Entry 3BXG (X-ray diffraction, 1.80 A resolution); this record covers chains A and B.

Chain A (and B):
Name: Central glycolytic gene regulator
Organism: Bacillus subtilis
Notes: fragment: Effector binding domain: Residues 89-340; chain B of this document is another copy of the same molecule, construct and numbering; everything in this record applies to it too
UniProtKB: O32253 (CGGR_BACSU); residues 89-340 here = UniProt positions 89-340
Amino-acid sequence (255 residues; each row starts with the number of its first residue):
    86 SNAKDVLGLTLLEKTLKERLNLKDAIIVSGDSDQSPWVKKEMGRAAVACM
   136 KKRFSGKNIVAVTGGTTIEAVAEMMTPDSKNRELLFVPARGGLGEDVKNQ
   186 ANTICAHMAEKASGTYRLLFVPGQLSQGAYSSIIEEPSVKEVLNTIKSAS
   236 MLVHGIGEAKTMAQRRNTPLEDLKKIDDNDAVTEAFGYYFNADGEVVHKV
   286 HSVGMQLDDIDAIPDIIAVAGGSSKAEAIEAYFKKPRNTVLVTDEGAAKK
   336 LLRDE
Disordered / not traced: 86-92, 340 (chain B: 339-340)
Construct notes: expression tag (86-88)
Swiss-Prot annotation at these positions:
  - binding site (beta-D-fructose 1,6-bisphosphate): Gly-149 to Thr-152, Arg-175, Gln-185, Arg-250, Arg-251, Glu-269, Lys-310
Ligand contacts: 6-O-phosphono-beta-D-glucopyranose (BG6): Thr-148, Gly-149, Gly-150, Thr-151, Thr-152, Leu-178, Glu-180, Asn-184, His-239, Gly-240, Ile-241, Gly-242, Met-247, Arg-250, Arg-251, Glu-269, Ala-270, Phe-271, Lys-310
Reported in the primary citation:
  - binding site for 6-O-phosphono-beta-D-glucopyranose: Thr-151, Thr-152, Glu-180, Arg-250, Lys-310

Chain A / chain B interface:
Pairs across the interface (17):
  Tyr-201(A) with Val-182(B); Lys-183(B)
  Leu-203(A) with Val-182(B), hydrophobic
  Phe-205(A) with Val-182(B), hydrophobic; Gln-185(B); Phe-205(B), hydrophobic
  Leu-210(A) with Glu-221(B)
  Ser-211(A) with Glu-221(B), hydrogen bond
  Ala-214(A) with Glu-221(B)
  Ser-217(A) with Ala-214(B); Ile-218(B)
  Ile-218(A) with Pro-207(B); Ile-218(B), hydrophobic
  Glu-221(A) with Pro-207(B); Gln-209(B); Leu-210(B)
  Pro-222(A) with Gln-209(B)
Interface residues without a listed pair, chain A (13 interface residues in all): Val-182, Arg-202, Pro-207
Interface residues without a listed pair, chain B (13 interface residues in all): Thr-188, Tyr-201, Ser-217

In short:
Chain A and chain B each contribute 13 residues to their interface, with 1 hydrogen bond. Its one
hydrogen-bonded contact is Ser-211(A)/Glu-221(B). Bound to chain A: 6-O-phosphono-beta-D-glucopyranose. From
UniProt: 10 beta-D-fructose 1,6-bisphosphate-binding residues on chain A. From the paper: a binding site for
6-O-phosphono-beta-D-glucopyranose at Thr-151(A), Thr-152(A) and Glu-180(A) among others.
Both chains are Central glycolytic gene regulator (Bacillus subtilis). Entry 3BXG (Crystal structure of
effector binding domain of central glycolytic gene regulator (CggR) from Bacillus subtilis in ...) was
determined by X-ray diffraction, deposited together with 3BXE, 3BXH and 2OKG.
